5J8G - chains A and B; structure by X-ray diffraction, 1.90 A resolution.

[Chain A (and B)]
Molecule: Oxygen-insensitive NAD(P)H nitroreductase
Organism: Enterobacter cloacae
Notes: EC 1.-.-.-; chain B of this document is another copy of the same molecule, construct and numbering; everything in this record applies to it too
UniProtKB: Q01234 (NFSB_ENTCL); residues 2-217 here = UniProt positions 2-217
Chain sequence (216 residues; each row starts with the number of its first residue):
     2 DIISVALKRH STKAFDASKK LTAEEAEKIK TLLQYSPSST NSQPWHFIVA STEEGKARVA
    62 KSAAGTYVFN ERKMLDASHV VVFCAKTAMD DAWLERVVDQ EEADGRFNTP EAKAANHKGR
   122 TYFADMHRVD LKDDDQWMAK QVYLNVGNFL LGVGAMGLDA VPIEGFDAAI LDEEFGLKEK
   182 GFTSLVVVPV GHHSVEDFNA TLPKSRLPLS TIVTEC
Swiss-Prot annotation at these positions:
  - binding site (FMN): Arg10 to Lys14, Asn71, Glu165, Gly166, Lys205 to Arg207
  - binding site (NAD(+)): Lys14, Thr41, Thr67, Asn71, Lys74, Arg107
Ligand contacts:
  - 4-nitrobenzoic acid (4NB), molecule 1: Ser40, Thr41, Phe124, Met127
  - 4-nitrobenzoic acid (4NB), molecule 2: Tyr68, Phe70, Glu165, Gly166
  - FMN (flavin mononucleotide), molecule 1: Arg10, His11, Ser12, Lys14, Phe70, Asn71, Lys74, Tyr144, Val162, Pro163, Ile164, Glu165, Gly166, Asn200, Lys205, Arg207
  - FMN, molecule 2: Pro38, Ser39, Ser40, Thr41, Asn42, Gln142, Leu145
Reported in the primary citation:
  - binding site for 4-nitrobenzoic acid: Thr41, Phe124, His128, Glu165

[Chain A / chain B interface]
Pairs across the interface (141; chain A residue first):
  Ile3(A) - Gly153(B)
  Ile3(A) - Ala156(B)  hydrophobic
  Ile3(A) - Met157(B)  hydrophobic
  Ile4(A) - Lys29(B)
  Ile4(A) - Leu33(B)  hydrophobic
  Leu8(A) - Tyr36(B)  hydrophobic
  Arg10(A) - Pro38(B)
  Lys29(A) - Asp2(B)  salt bridge
  Lys29(A) - Ile4(B)
  Lys31(A) - Leu210(B)
  Lys31(A) - Glu216(B)  salt bridge
  Leu33(A) - Ile4(B)  hydrophobic
  Gln35(A) - Arg207(B)  hydrogen bond (backbone-side chain)
  Gln35(A) - Leu208(B)  hydrogen bond (side chain-backbone)
  Gln35(A) - Pro209(B)
  Gln35(A) - Leu210(B)
  Gln35(A) - Ile213(B)
  Tyr36(A) - Leu8(B)
  Tyr36(A) - Arg207(B)  hydrogen bond (backbone-side chain)
  Ser37(A) - Arg207(B)  hydrogen bond (backbone-side chain)
  Pro38(A) - Arg10(B)
  Pro38(A) - Leu151(B)  hydrophobic
  Pro38(A) - Arg207(B)
  Ser40(A) - Glu165(B)  hydrogen bond
  Asn42(A) - Ser206(B)  hydrogen bond (side chain-backbone)
  Asn42(A) - Arg207(B)
  Gln44(A) - Arg207(B)
  Gln44(A) - Leu208(B)  hydrogen bond (side chain-backbone)
  His47(A) - Thr212(B)  hydrogen bond (side chain-backbone)
  His47(A) - Ile213(B)  hydrogen bond (side chain-backbone)
  His47(A) - Val214(B)
  His47(A) - Thr215(B)  hydrogen bond
  Phe48(A) - Ile213(B)  hydrogen bond (backbone-backbone)
  Phe48(A) - Val214(B)
  Phe48(A) - Thr215(B)  hydrogen bond (backbone-backbone)
  Ile49(A) - Thr215(B)
  Ile49(A) - Cys217(B)  hydrophobic
  Val50(A) - Thr215(B)  hydrogen bond (backbone-backbone)
  Val50(A) - Glu216(B)
  Val50(A) - Cys217(B)  hydrogen bond (backbone-backbone)
  Ala51(A) - Cys217(B)
  Ser52(A) - Cys217(B)  hydrogen bond (backbone-backbone)
  Thr53(A) - Cys217(B)  hydrogen bond (side chain-backbone)
  Gly56(A) - Cys217(B)
  Trp94(A) - Leu208(B)  hydrophobic
  Arg97(A) - Leu208(B)
  Arg97(A) - Thr212(B)
  Gln101(A) - Ser206(B)  hydrogen bond (backbone-side chain)
  Gln101(A) - Arg207(B)
  Gln101(A) - Leu208(B)
  Gln101(A) - Pro209(B)
  Glu102(A) - Ser206(B)  hydrogen bond (backbone-side chain)
  Asp105(A) - Pro204(B)
  Asp105(A) - Lys205(B)
  Asp105(A) - Ser206(B)  hydrogen bond
  Asp105(A) - Arg207(B)
  Arg107(A) - Asn200(B)  hydrogen bond
  Arg107(A) - Leu203(B)
  Arg107(A) - Pro204(B)  hydrogen bond (side chain-backbone)
  Arg107(A) - Ser206(B)
  Phe124(A) - Phe70(B)  hydrophobic
  Met127(A) - Tyr68(B)
  Gln137(A) - Gln137(B)
  Gln137(A) - Lys141(B)  hydrogen bond
  Trp138(A) - Glu165(B)  hydrogen bond
  Ala140(A) - Lys141(B)
  Lys141(A) - Gln137(B)  hydrogen bond
  Lys141(A) - Tyr144(B)
  Gln142(A) - Tyr144(B)
  Gln142(A) - Glu165(B)  hydrogen bond
  Tyr144(A) - Lys141(B)
  Tyr144(A) - Gln142(B)
  Tyr144(A) - Leu145(B)
  Leu145(A) - Tyr144(B)
  Leu145(A) - Val147(B)  hydrophobic
  Leu145(A) - Gly148(B)
  Val147(A) - Leu145(B)  hydrophobic
  Gly148(A) - Leu145(B)
  Gly148(A) - Gly148(B)
  Gly148(A) - Asn149(B)
  Asn149(A) - Gly148(B)
  Asn149(A) - Asn149(B)
  Asn149(A) - Leu152(B)
  Leu151(A) - Pro38(B)  hydrophobic
  Leu152(A) - Asn149(B)
  Leu152(A) - Gly153(B)
  Gly153(A) - Ile3(B)
  Gly153(A) - Leu152(B)
  Ala156(A) - Ile3(B)  hydrophobic
  Met157(A) - Ile3(B)  hydrophobic
  Glu165(A) - Ser40(B)  hydrogen bond
  Glu165(A) - Trp138(B)  hydrogen bond
  Glu165(A) - Gln142(B)  hydrogen bond
  Phe176(A) - Cys217(B)  hydrophobic
  Asn200(A) - Arg107(B)  hydrogen bond
  Leu203(A) - Arg107(B)
  Pro204(A) - Asp105(B)
  Pro204(A) - Gly106(B)
  Pro204(A) - Arg107(B)  hydrogen bond (backbone-side chain)
  Lys205(A) - Asp105(B)
  Ser206(A) - Asn42(B)  hydrogen bond (backbone-side chain)
  Ser206(A) - Gln101(B)  hydrogen bond (side chain-backbone)
  Ser206(A) - Glu102(B)  hydrogen bond (side chain-backbone)
  Ser206(A) - Asp105(B)  hydrogen bond
  Ser206(A) - Arg107(B)
  Arg207(A) - Gln35(B)  hydrogen bond (side chain-backbone)
  Arg207(A) - Tyr36(B)  hydrogen bond (side chain-backbone)
  Arg207(A) - Ser37(B)  hydrogen bond (side chain-backbone)
  Arg207(A) - Pro38(B)
  Arg207(A) - Asn42(B)  hydrogen bond
  Arg207(A) - Gln44(B)
  Arg207(A) - Gln101(B)
  Arg207(A) - Asp105(B)
  Leu208(A) - Gln35(B)  hydrogen bond (backbone-side chain)
  Leu208(A) - Gln44(B)  hydrogen bond (backbone-side chain)
  Leu208(A) - Trp94(B)  hydrophobic
  Pro209(A) - Gln35(B)
  Pro209(A) - Gln101(B)
  Leu210(A) - Lys31(B)
  Leu210(A) - Gln35(B)
  Thr212(A) - His47(B)  hydrogen bond (backbone-side chain)
  Thr212(A) - Arg97(B)  hydrogen bond
  Ile213(A) - Gln35(B)
  Ile213(A) - His47(B)  hydrogen bond (backbone-side chain)
  Ile213(A) - Phe48(B)  hydrogen bond (backbone-backbone)
  Val214(A) - His47(B)
  Val214(A) - Phe48(B)
  Val214(A) - Val50(B)  hydrophobic
  Thr215(A) - His47(B)  hydrogen bond
  Thr215(A) - Phe48(B)  hydrogen bond (backbone-backbone)
  Thr215(A) - Ile49(B)
  Thr215(A) - Val50(B)  hydrogen bond (backbone-backbone)
  Glu216(A) - Lys31(B)  salt bridge
  Glu216(A) - Val50(B)
  Cys217(A) - Ile49(B)  hydrophobic
  Cys217(A) - Val50(B)  hydrogen bond (backbone-backbone)
  Cys217(A) - Ala51(B)
  Cys217(A) - Ser52(B)  hydrogen bond (backbone-backbone)
  Cys217(A) - Thr53(B)  hydrogen bond (backbone-side chain)
  Cys217(A) - Gly56(B)
  Cys217(A) - Phe176(B)  hydrophobic
Other interface residues (no listed pair), chain A (70 interface residues in all): Asp2, Ala7, Thr32, Trp46, Tyr68, Phe70, Val98, Gly106
Other interface residues (no listed pair), chain B (70 interface residues in all): Ala7, Thr32, Trp46, Val98, Phe124, Met127, Ala140

[In short]
Chain A and chain B each contribute 70 residues to their interface; the contacts include 50 hydrogen bonds and
3 salt bridges. Polar contacts include Lys29(A)-Asp2(B), Lys31(A)-Glu216(B) and Gln35(A)-Arg207(B). Chain A
binds flavin mononucleotide and 4-nitrobenzoic acid. The paper reports a binding site for 4-nitrobenzoic acid
at Thr41(A), Phe124(A) and His128(A) among others.
Chain A and chain B are both Oxygen-insensitive NAD(P)H nitroreductase (Enterobacter cloacae); the structure,
Structure of nitroreductase from E. cloacae complexed with para-nitrobenzoic acid, was determined by X-ray
diffraction together with 5J8D from the same study.
